PDB entry 1HYB | X-ray diffraction, 2.00 A resolution | chain A

[Chain A]
Name: Nicotinamide mononucleotide adenylyltransferase
Source organism: Methanothermobacter thermautotrophicus
Notes: EC 2.7.7.1
UniProtKB: O26253 (NADM_METTH); residue numbers follow UniProt; this construct covers 1-181
Sequence (181 residues; numbered 1 to 181; the number before each row is that of its first residue):
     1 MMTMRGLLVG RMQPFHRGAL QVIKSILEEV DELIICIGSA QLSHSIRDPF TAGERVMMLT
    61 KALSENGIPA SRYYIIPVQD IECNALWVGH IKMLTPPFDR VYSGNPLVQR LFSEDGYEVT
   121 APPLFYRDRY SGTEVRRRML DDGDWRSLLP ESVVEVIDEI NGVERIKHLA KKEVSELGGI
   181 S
Not modelled in the structure: 1-3, 124-129, 171-181
Differences from the reference sequence: engineered mutation A19 (His in O26253)
Residues lining bound ligands: beta-nicotinamide ribose monophosphate (NMN): V9, G10, R11, G38, S39, R47, D80, I81, C83, N84, W87, N105, L107, V108, L111

[In short]
Chain A binds beta-nicotinamide ribose monophosphate.
Chain A is Nicotinamide mononucleotide adenylyltransferase (Methanothermobacter thermautotrophicus); the
structure, Crystal structure of an active site mutant of methanobacterium thermoautotrophicum nicotinamide
mononucleotide adenylyltransferase, was determined by X-ray diffraction, deposited together with 1EJ2.
